Entry 8AB9 (electron microscopy, 3.30 A resolution); this record covers chains Q and O of the 20 polymer chains in the assembly.

[Chain Q]
Molecule: YALI0F24673p
Organism: Yarrowia lipolytica
Reference sequence: Q6C0H4 (Q6C0H4_YARLI); residues 11-147 here correspond to UniProt positions 1-137 (UniProt number = residue number - 10)
Amino-acid sequence (137 residues; each row starts with the number of its first residue):
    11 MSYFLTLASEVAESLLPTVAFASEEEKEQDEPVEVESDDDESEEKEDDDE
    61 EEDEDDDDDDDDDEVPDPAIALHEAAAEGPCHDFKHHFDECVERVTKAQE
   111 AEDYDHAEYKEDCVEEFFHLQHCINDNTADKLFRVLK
Unresolved in the structure: 11-75, 147
Cystine bridges: Cys91-Cys133, Cys101-Cys123

[Chain O]
Molecule: YALI0A17468p
Organism: Yarrowia lipolytica
Reference sequence: Q6CGP7 (Q6CGP7_YARLI); residue numbers follow UniProt; this construct covers 1-330
Amino-acid sequence (330 residues; each row starts with the number of its first residue):
     1 MRRRRIGVWPENRRVSRLWVSLSPRSCVTCPVPTNQNPPINNHHTPILTQ
    51 MFKAIPLRQALLGISSAVCAGATTTYYYTTKAEAMTAAEHGLHPAEYPWP
   101 QNGMLSTFDHASLRRGYQVYKEVCAACHSLDRIAWRNLVGVTHTTDEAKA
   151 FAEELEYDDEPDDEGNPRKRPGKLADYIPGPYPNEQAARAANQGALPPDL
   201 SLIAKARHGGADYIFALLTGYPDEPPAGVVLAPGMNYNPYFPGGGIGMAR
   251 TLFDGVVEYEDGTPATTSQMAKDVAAFLTWAAEPEHDERKKLGLKAIIVI
   301 SAMLGLSVYIKKFKWSPIKNRKFIYNPPKN
Unresolved in the structure: 1-84, 329-330
Ion coordination: heme c Fe: His128, Met248
Small-molecule neighbours:
  - heme c (HEC): Val119, Val123, Cys124, Cys127, His128, Asn192, Ala195, Leu196, Pro197, Pro198, Leu200, Ile203, Arg207, Tyr213, Ile214, Leu217, Leu218, Phe241, Ile246, Gly247, Met248, Thr251, Leu252, Val274, Leu278
  - phosphatidylethanolamine (PTY): Leu292, Lys295, Ala296, Val299, Ile300, Met303

[Interface between chain Q and chain O]
Pairs across the interface (37; chain Q residue first):
  Asp77(Q) with Asp254(O); Thr266(O); Thr267(O); Ser268(O), hydrogen bond (side chain-backbone)
  Pro78(Q) with Thr266(O)
  Ala79(Q) with Ser268(O)
  Val102(Q) with Ala227(O), hydrophobic
  Val105(Q) with Ala227(O); Gly228(O)
  Asp122(Q) with Ala227(O); Gly228(O)
  Cys123(Q) with Ala227(O), hydrogen bond (backbone-backbone)
  Val124(Q) with Ala88(O), hydrophobic; Val229(O), hydrophobic; Tyr237(O)
  Phe127(Q) with Pro222(O), hydrophobic; Pro226(O), hydrophobic; Pro239(O), hydrophobic
  Phe128(Q) with Ala87(O); Ala88(O); Gly91(O); Leu92(O); Tyr237(O); Pro239(O)
  Gln131(Q) with Leu92(O)
  Asn135(Q) with Ala95(O); Tyr240(O), hydrogen bond
  Ala139(Q) with Glu96(O)
  Leu142(Q) with Phe215(O), hydrophobic; Ser268(O)
  Phe143(Q) with Tyr97(O), hydrophobic; Pro98(O), hydrophobic; Trp99(O), hydrophobic; Phe215(O), hydrophobic; Lys272(O)
  Leu146(Q) with Gln269(O); Lys272(O)
Interface residues without a listed pair, chain Q (23 interface residues in all): Pro76, Phe98, Thr106, Gln109, Glu121, His132, Asp140
Interface residues without a listed pair, chain O (25 interface residues in all): His93

[Overview]
The interface between chain Q and chain O involves 23 residues on one side and 25 on the other; the contacts
include 3 hydrogen bonds. Polar pairs include Asp77(Q)-Ser268(O), Asn135(Q)-Tyr240(O) and Cys123(Q)-Ala227(O).
Ligands of chain O: phosphatidylethanolamine and heme c.
Chain Q is YALI0F24673p and chain O is YALI0A17468p, both from Yarrowia lipolytica; the structure, Complex
III2 from Yarrowia lipolytica, ascorbate-reduced, b-position, was determined by electron microscopy, deposited
together with 8AB6, 8AB7, 8AB8, 8ABA, 8ABB, 8ABE and 11 further entries.
